PDB entry 8QPB | electron microscopy, 3.70 A resolution | chains A and 6 of the 17 polymer chains in the assembly

[Chain A]
Protein: Pre-mRNA-processing-splicing factor 8
Source organism: Homo sapiens
UniProtKB: Q6P2Q9 (PRP8_HUMAN); residues 1-2335 here = UniProt positions 1-2335
Chain sequence (2335 residues; numbered 1 to 2335; the number before each row is that of its first residue):
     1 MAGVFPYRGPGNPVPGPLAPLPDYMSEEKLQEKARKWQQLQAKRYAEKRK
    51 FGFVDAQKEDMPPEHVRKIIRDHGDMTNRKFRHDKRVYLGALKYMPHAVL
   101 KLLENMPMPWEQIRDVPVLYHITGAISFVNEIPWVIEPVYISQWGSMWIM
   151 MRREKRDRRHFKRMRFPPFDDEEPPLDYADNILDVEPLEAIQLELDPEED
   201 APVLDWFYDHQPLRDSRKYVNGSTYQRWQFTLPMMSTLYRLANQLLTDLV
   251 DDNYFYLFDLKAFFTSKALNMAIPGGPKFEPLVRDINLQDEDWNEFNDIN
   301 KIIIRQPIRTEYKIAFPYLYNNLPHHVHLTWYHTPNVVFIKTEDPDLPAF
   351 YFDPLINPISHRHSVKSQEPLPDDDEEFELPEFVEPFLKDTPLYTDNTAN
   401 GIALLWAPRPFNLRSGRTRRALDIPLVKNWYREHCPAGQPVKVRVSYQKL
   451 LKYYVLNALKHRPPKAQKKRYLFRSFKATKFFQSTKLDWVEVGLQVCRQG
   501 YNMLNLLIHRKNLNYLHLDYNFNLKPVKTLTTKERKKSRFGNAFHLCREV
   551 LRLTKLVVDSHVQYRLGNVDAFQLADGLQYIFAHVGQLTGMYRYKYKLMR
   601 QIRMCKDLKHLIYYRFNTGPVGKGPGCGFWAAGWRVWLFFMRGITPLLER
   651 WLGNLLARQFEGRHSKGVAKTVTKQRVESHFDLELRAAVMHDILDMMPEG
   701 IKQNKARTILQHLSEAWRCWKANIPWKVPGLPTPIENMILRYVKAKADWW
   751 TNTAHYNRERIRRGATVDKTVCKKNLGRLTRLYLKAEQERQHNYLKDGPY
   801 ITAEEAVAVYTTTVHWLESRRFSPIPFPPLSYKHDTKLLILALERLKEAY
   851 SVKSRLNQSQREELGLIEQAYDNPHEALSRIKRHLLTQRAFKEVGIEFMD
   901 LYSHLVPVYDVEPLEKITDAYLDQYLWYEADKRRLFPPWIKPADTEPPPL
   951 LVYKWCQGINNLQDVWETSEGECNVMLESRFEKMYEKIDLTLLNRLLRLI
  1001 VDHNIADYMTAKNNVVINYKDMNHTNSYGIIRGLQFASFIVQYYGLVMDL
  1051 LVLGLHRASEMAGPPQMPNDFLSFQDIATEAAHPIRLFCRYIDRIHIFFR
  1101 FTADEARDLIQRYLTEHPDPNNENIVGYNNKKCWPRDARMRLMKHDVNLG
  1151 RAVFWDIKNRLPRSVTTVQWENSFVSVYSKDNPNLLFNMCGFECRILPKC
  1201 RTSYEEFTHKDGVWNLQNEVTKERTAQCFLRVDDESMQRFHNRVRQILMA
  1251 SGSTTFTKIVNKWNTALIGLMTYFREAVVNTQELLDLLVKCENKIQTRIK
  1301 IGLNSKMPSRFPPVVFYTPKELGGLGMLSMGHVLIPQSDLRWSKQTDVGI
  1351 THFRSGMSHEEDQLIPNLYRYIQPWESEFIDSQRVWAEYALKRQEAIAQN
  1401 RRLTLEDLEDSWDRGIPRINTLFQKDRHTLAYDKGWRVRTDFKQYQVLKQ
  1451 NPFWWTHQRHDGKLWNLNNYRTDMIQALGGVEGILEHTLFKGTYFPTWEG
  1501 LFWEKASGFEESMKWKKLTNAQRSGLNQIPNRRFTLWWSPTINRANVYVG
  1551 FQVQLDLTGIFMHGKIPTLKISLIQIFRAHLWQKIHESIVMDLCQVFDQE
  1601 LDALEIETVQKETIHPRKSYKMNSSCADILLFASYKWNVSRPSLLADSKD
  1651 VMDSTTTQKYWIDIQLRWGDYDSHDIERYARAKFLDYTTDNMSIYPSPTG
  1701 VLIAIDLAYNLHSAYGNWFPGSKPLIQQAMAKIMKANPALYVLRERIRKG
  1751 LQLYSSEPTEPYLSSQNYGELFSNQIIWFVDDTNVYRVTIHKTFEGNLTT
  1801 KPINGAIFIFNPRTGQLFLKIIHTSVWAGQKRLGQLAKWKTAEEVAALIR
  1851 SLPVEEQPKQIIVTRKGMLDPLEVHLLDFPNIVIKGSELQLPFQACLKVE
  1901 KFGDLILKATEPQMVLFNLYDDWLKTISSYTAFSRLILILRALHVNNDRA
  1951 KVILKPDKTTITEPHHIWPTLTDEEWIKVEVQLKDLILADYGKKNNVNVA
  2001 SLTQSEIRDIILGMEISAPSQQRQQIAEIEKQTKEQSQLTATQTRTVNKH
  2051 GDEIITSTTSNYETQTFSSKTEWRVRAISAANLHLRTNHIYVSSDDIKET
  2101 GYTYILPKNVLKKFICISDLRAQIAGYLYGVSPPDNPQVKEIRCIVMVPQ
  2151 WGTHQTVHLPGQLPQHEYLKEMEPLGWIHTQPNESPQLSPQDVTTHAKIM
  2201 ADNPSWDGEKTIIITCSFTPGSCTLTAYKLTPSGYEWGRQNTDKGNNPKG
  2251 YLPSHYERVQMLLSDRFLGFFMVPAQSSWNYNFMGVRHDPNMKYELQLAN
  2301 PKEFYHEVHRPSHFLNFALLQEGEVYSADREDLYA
Disordered / not traced: 1-55, 663-674, 2028-2058, 2076-2335
Small-molecule neighbours: inositol hexakisphosphate (IHP): Arg163, Lys442, His584, Lys606, Lys609, His610, Tyr613, Tyr614, Asn617, Lys623, Gly624
Curated features (UniProtKB/Swiss-Prot):
  - region: Met1513 to Leu1526 (Important for branch point selection), Pro2301 to Ala2335 (Required for interaction with EFTUD2 and SNRNP200)
  - modified residue: Ala2 (N-acetylalanine), Ser859 (Phosphoserine), Ser1358 (Phosphoserine), Lys1425 (N6,N6-dimethyllysine), Lys1463 (N6-acetyllysine)
  - natural variant: Pro2301 (P2301T: In RP13), Phe2304 (F2304L: In RP13), His2309 (H2309P: In RP13; H2309R: In RP13), Arg2310 (R2310G: In RP13; R2310K: In RP13), Phe2314 (F2314L: In RP13), Tyr2334 (Y2334N: In RP13)
  - mutagenesis: Val1788 (V1788D: Strongly reduced interaction with RNA), Thr1789 (T1789P: Strongly reduced interaction with RNA)

[Chain 6]
Molecule: U6 snRNA
Source organism: Homo sapiens
Sequence (106 nucleotides; row label = number of the first residue in the row):
     1 GUGCUCGCUUCGGCAGCACAUAUACUAAAAUUGGAACGAUACAGAGAAGA
    51 UUAGCAUGGCCCCUGCGCAAGGAUGACACGCAAAUUCGUGAAGCGUUCCA
   101 UAUUUU
Disordered / not traced: 1-30, 79-106

[Chain A / chain 6 interface]
Residue-residue contacts (28):
  Lys533(A) with G38(6), phosphate contact
  Lys537(A) with C37(6), hydrogen bond to the sugar
  Met1513(A) with G49(6), phosphate contact; A50(6), phosphate contact
  Lys1516(A) with U51(6), salt bridge to the phosphate
  Leu1518(A) with A50(6), phosphate contact
  Gln1522(A) with G49(6), hydrogen bond to the phosphate; A50(6), hydrogen bond to the phosphate
  Arg1532(A) with A47(6), sugar contact
  Asp1556(A) with G44(6), hydrogen bond to the base; G46(6), base contact
  Leu1557(A) with G44(6), base contact
  Lys1570(A) with G46(6), base contact
  Ile1571(A) with G46(6), sugar contact
  Ile1574(A) with A45(6), sugar contact; G46(6), base contact
  Gln1575(A) with A45(6), base contact; A47(6), hydrogen bond to the sugar
  Arg1578(A) with A45(6), hydrogen bond to the base
  Ala1579(A) with A45(6), hydrogen bond to the phosphate
  His1580(A) with G44(6), salt bridge to the phosphate
  Arg1617(A) with C42(6), salt bridge to the phosphate; A43(6), base contact
  Thr2059(A) with A41(6), phosphate contact; C42(6), hydrogen bond to the phosphate
  Ser2060(A) with C42(6), phosphate contact; A43(6), hydrogen bond to the phosphate
  Tyr2062(A) with G44(6), hydrogen bond to the phosphate
Interface residues without a listed pair, chain A (21 interface residues in all): Phe1509
Interface residues without a listed pair, chain 6 (13 interface residues in all): A48

[Overview]
21 residues of chain A and 13 residues of chain 6 are in contact; the contacts include 10 hydrogen bonds and 3
salt bridges. Polar pairs include Asp1556(A)-G44(6), Arg1578(A)-A45(6) and Lys537(A)-C37(6). Ligands of chain
A: inositol hexakisphosphate.
Here chain A is Pre-mRNA-processing-splicing factor 8 and chain 6 is U6 snRNA, both from Homo sapiens. Entry
8QPB (Cryo-EM Structure of Pre-B+ATP Complex (core part)) was determined by electron microscopy (same
publication as 8QOZ, 8QP8, 8QP9, 8QPA, 8QPE and 8QPK).
